Entry 5FTA (X-ray diffraction, 2.64 A resolution); this record covers chains B and C of the 4 polymer chains in the assembly.

Chain B (and C):
Protein: Btb/poz domain-containing adapter for CUL3-mediated rhoa degradation protein 3
Source organism: Homo sapiens
Notes: fragment: btb domain; chain C of this document is another copy of the same molecule, construct and numbering; everything in this record applies to it too
UniProt: Q9H3F6 (BACD3_HUMAN); residue numbers follow UniProt; this construct covers 26-135
Amino-acid sequence (112 residues; numbered 24 to 135; the number before each row is that of its first residue):
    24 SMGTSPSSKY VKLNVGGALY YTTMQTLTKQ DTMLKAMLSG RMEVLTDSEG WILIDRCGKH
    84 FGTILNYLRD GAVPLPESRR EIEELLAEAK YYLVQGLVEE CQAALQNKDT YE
Not modelled in the structure: 24-29, 131-135 (chain C: 24-31, 129-135)
Construct notes: expression tag (24-25); engineered mutation Leu61 (Phe in Q9H3F6)
Bound ions: Hg2+ near Cys80 (its only coordinating residue here)

How chain B and chain C interact:
Contacting residue pairs (22):
  Ser31(B) with Glu72(C), hydrogen bond
  Lys32(B) with Asp70(C), salt bridge; Leu76(C)
  Tyr33(B) with Asn37(C), hydrogen bond; Leu42(C), hydrophobic; Asp70(C), hydrogen bond; Glu72(C); Trp74(C); Leu76(C)
  Tyr44(B) with Leu42(C), hydrophobic; Trp74(C)
  Thr45(B) with Leu42(C)
  Thr46(B) with Asn37(C); Gly40(C), hydrogen bond (side chain-backbone); Leu42(C)
  Gln48(B) with Gly39(C), hydrogen bond (side chain-backbone); Gly40(C), hydrogen bond (side chain-backbone)
  Thr49(B) with Gly40(C)
  Arg92(B) with Gly81(C); Lys82(C)
  Asp93(B) with Cys80(C); Lys82(C)
Interface residues without a listed pair, chain C (12 interface residues in all): Ala41

Overview:
Chain B and chain C form an interface of 10 and 12 residues respectively, with 6 hydrogen bonds and 1 salt
bridge. Among the polar pairs are Lys32(B)-Asp70(C), Ser31(B)-Glu72(C) and Tyr33(B)-Asn37(C).
Both chains are Btb/poz domain-containing adapter for CUL3-mediated rhoa degradation protein 3 (Homo sapiens).
Entry 5FTA (Crystal structure of the N-terminal BTB domain of human KCTD10) was determined by X-ray
diffraction together with 4UIJ, 5A15, 5A6R and 4CRH from the same study.
